PDB entry 7K0V | X-ray diffraction, 1.93 A resolution | chains B and D of the 4 polymer chains in the assembly

# Chain B (and D)
Protein: Non-specific serine/threonine protein kinase
From: Homo sapiens
Notes: EC 2.7.11.1; chain D of this document is another copy of the same molecule, construct and numbering; everything in this record applies to it too
UniProt: H7C560 (H7C560_HUMAN); residues 444-723 here = UniProt positions 444-723
Sequence (288 residues; row label = number of the first residue in the row):
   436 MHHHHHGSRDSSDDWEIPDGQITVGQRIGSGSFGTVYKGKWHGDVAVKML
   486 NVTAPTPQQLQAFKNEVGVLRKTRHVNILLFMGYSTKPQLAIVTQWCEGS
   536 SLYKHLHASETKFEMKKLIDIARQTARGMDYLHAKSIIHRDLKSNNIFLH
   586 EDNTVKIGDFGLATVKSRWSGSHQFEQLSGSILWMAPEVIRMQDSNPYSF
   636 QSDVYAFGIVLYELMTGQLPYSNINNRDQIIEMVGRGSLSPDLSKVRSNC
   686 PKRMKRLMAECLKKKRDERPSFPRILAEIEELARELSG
Not modelled in the structure: 436-448, 600-602, 608-611, 628-630, 723 (chain D: 436-448, 606-608, 723)
Differences from the reference sequence: initiating methionine (436); expression tag (437-443); conflict Lys539 (His in H7C560), Ala543 (Ile in H7C560), Ser544 (Ile in H7C560), Lys551 (Ile in H7C560), Arg562 (Gln in H7C560), Asn588 (Leu in H7C560), Ser630 (Lys in H7C560), Glu667 (Phe in H7C560), Ser673 (Tyr in H7C560), Arg688 (Ala in H7C560), Ser706 (Leu in H7C560), Arg709 (Gln in H7C560), Glu713 (Ser in H7C560), Glu716 (Leu in H7C560), Glu720 (Ser in H7C560), Ser722 (Pro in H7C560), Gly723 (Lys in H7C560)
Residues lining bound ligands: VQP (N-(3,3-dimethylbutyl)-N'-{2-fluoro-5-[(5-fluoro-3-methyl-4-oxo-3,4-dihydroquinazolin-6-yl)amino]-4-methylphenyl}urea): Ile463, Val471, Ala481, Val482, Lys483, Glu501, Val504, Leu505, Thr508, Leu514, Ile527, Thr529, Gln530, Trp531, Cys532, Leu567, Ile572, His574, Phe583, Ile592, Gly593, Asp594, Phe595, Leu597, Arg603, Trp604

# How chain B and chain D interact
Pairs across the interface (43; chain B residue first):
  Ser465(B) - Thr488(D)  hydrogen bond
  Tyr538(B) - Pro492(D)  hydrophobic
  Tyr538(B) - Leu495(D)
  Asn580(B) - Pro492(D)
  Gln612(B) - Val600(D)
  Gln612(B) - Lys601(D)
  Leu613(B) - Lys601(D)
  Ser614(B) - Phe468(D)
  Ser614(B) - Thr491(D)
  Trp619(B) - Pro492(D)  hydrophobic
  Leu654(B) - Pro492(D)
  Ser657(B) - Asn500(D)
  Asn658(B) - Asn500(D)
  Asn658(B) - Arg575(D)  hydrogen bond (backbone-side chain)
  Ile659(B) - Gln493(D)
  Ile659(B) - Asn631(D)
  Asn660(B) - Gln493(D)  hydrogen bond (backbone-side chain)
  Asn660(B) - Ala497(D)
  Asn660(B) - Asn500(D)  hydrogen bond
  Asn660(B) - Glu501(D)
  Arg662(B) - Phe468(D)
  Arg662(B) - Gln493(D)  hydrogen bond
  Asp663(B) - Gln612(D)
  Asp663(B) - Leu613(D)
  Gln664(B) - Arg575(D)
  Gln664(B) - Tyr633(D)
  Ile665(B) - Gln493(D)
  Glu667(B) - Phe610(D)
  Glu667(B) - Met627(D)
  Met668(B) - Met627(D)  hydrophobic
  Met668(B) - Asn631(D)
  Met668(B) - Pro632(D)
  Met668(B) - Tyr633(D)  hydrophobic
  Arg671(B) - Gln609(D)
  Arg671(B) - Phe610(D)
  Arg671(B) - Met627(D)
  Gly672(B) - Asp629(D)
  Ser673(B) - Met627(D)
  Ser673(B) - Gln628(D)
  Ser673(B) - Asp629(D)
  Ser673(B) - Ser630(D)
  Ser673(B) - Asn631(D)  hydrogen bond (backbone-backbone)
  Lys699(B) - Asp629(D)
Other interface residues (no listed pair), chain B (28 interface residues in all): His542, Gly615, Ile617, Leu618, Asn661, Leu674
Other interface residues (no listed pair), chain D (27 interface residues in all): Gln496, Lys499, Asp576, Ala598

# Overview
28 residues of chain B and 27 residues of chain D are in contact, with 6 hydrogen bonds. Polar pairs include
Ser465(B)-Thr488(D), Asn658(B)-Arg575(D) and Asn660(B)-Gln493(D). Bound to chain B: compound VQP.
Chain B and chain D are both Non-specific serine/threonine protein kinase (Homo sapiens); the structure,
Crystal structure of bRaf in complex with inhibitor GNE-0749, was determined by X-ray diffraction, deposited
together with 6XLO.
